PDB entry 6D8F | X-ray diffraction, 2.15 A resolution | chains A and C of the 3 polymer chains in the assembly

[Chain A]
Name: Uncharacterized protein
From: Rhodobacter sphaeroides (strain ATCC 17025 / ATH 2.4.3)
UniProt: A4WYU7 (A4WYU7_RHOS5); residues 2-777 here = UniProt positions 2-777
Amino-acid sequence (791 residues; numbered -13 to 777; the number before each row is that of its first residue; numbers below 1 keep their minus sign (Met-13 is residue -13)):
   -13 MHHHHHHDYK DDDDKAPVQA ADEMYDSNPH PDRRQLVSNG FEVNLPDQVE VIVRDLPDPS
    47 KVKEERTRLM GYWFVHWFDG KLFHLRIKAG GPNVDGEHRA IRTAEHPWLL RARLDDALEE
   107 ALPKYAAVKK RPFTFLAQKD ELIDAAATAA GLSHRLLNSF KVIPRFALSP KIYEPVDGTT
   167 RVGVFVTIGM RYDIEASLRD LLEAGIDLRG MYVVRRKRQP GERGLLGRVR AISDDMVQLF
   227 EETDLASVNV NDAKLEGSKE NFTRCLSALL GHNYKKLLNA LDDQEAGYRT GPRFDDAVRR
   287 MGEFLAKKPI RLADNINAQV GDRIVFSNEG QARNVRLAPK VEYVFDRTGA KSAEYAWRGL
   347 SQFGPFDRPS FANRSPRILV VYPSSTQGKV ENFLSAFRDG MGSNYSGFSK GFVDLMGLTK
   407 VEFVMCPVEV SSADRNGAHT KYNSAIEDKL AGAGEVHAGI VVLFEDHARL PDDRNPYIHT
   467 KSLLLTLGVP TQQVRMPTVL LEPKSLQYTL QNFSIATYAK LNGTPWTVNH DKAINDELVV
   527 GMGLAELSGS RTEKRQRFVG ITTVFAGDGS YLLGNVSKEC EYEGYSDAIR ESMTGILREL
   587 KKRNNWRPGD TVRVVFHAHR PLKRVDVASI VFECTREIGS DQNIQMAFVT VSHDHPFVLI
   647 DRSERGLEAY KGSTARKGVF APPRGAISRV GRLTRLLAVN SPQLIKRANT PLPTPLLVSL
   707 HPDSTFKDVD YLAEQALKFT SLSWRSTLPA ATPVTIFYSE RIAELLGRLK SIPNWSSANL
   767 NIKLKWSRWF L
Unresolved in the structure: -13 to 19
Sequence notes: initiating methionine (-13); expression tag (-12 to 1)
Bound ions: Mg2+: Leu777 (shared with U1(C), A3(C) of chain C)
Curated features (UniProtKB/Swiss-Prot):
  - binding site (Mg(2+)): Leu777
  - mutagenesis: Pro45 to Trp63 (9-fold reduction in plasmid silencing in E.coli, does not bind target DNA, binds guide RNA (gRNA)), Lys49 to Arg52 (4-fold reduction in plasmid silencing), Arg204 to Arg209 (4-fold reduction in plasmid silencing), Tyr463 to Lys467 (10-fold reduction in plasmid silencing, strongly impairs gRNA binding; Does not bind small DNA or RNA in E.coli, increased plasmid transformation in E.coli (plasmid silencing)), Arg481 to Thr484 (9-fold reduction in plasmid silencing, strongly impairs gRNA binding), Lys506 (K506A: 10-fold reduction in plasmid silencing, strongly impairs gRNA binding), Gly529 (G529D: Does not reconstitute DNA cleavage; when associated with R-604-605-D and D-746), Ala604 to His605 (Does not reconstitute DNA cleavage; when associated with D-529 and D-746), Glu746 (E746D: Does not reconstitute DNA cleavage; when associated with D-529 and R-604-605-D), Arg754 (R754A: Increases affinity for 5'-phospho-U gRNA, no change in affinity for 5'-phospho-A or 5'-phospho-C gRNA), Leu777 (10-fold reduction in plasmid silencing, impairs gRNA binding)
Reported in the primary citation:
  - mutagenesis - G529D/A604R/H605D/E746D: unchanged catalytic activity on DNA targets
  - specificity-determining residues: Arg754
  - mutagenesis - R754A (4- to 6-fold): decreased binding to 5'-U-gRNA
  - mutagenesis - Q689A: unchanged binding to tDNA

[Chain C]
Molecule: 18-nt RNA strand
Sequence (18 nucleotides; row label = number of the first residue in the row):
     1 UUACUGCACA GGUGACGA
Bound ions: Mg2+: U1, A3 (shared with Leu777(A) of chain A)

[How chain A and chain C interact]
Pairs across the interface - 80 pairs, chain A then chain C:
  Pro43(A) with A18(C), hydrogen bond to the sugar
  Pro45(A) with G17(C), base contact; A18(C), base contact
  Trp63(A) with G17(C), base contact
  Asp65(A) with G17(C), sugar contact
  Arg151(A) with A8(C), salt bridge to the phosphate; C9(C), salt bridge to the phosphate
  Gly175(A) with A8(C), phosphate contact
  Met176(A) with A8(C), hydrogen bond to the phosphate; C9(C), phosphate contact
  Arg177(A) with C9(C), phosphate contact
  Tyr178(A) with A8(C), phosphate contact; C9(C), hydrogen bond to the phosphate
  Arg204(A) with G11(C), salt bridge to the phosphate
  Arg209(A) with G11(C), phosphate contact; G12(C), salt bridge to the phosphate
  Gly210(A) with G11(C), hydrogen bond to the phosphate
  Leu211(A) with A10(C), phosphate contact; G11(C), hydrogen bond to the phosphate
  Glu242(A) with C9(C), hydrogen bond to the sugar; A10(C), sugar contact
  Gly243(A) with A8(C), hydrogen bond to the sugar; C9(C), sugar contact
  Ser244(A) with A8(C), sugar contact; C9(C), sugar contact
  Lys245(A) with C7(C), hydrogen bond to the sugar; A8(C), sugar contact
  Arg275(A) with C7(C), hydrogen bond to the phosphate; A8(C), salt bridge to the phosphate
  Leu449(A) with U1(C), base contact
  Ala454(A) with U1(C), hydrogen bond to the base
  Asn461(A) with U1(C), base contact
  Tyr463(A) with U1(C), stacking on the base
  Lys467(A) with U1(C), salt bridge to the phosphate
  Thr477(A) with U1(C), phosphate contact
  Gln478(A) with U1(C), hydrogen bond to the phosphate; U2(C), phosphate contact
  Gln479(A) with U1(C), hydrogen bond to the phosphate; U2(C), sugar contact
  Val480(A) with U1(C), phosphate contact; U2(C), phosphate contact
  Arg481(A) with U1(C), hydrogen bond to the sugar; U2(C), salt bridge to the phosphate
  Thr484(A) with U2(C), hydrogen bond to the phosphate
  Thr495(A) with U2(C), hydrogen bond to the base
  Asn498(A) with U2(C), hydrogen bond to the base; A3(C), sugar contact
  Phe499(A) with U2(C), hydrogen bond to the sugar
  Lys506(A) with U1(C), salt bridge to the phosphate
  Arg537(A) with A10(C), hydrogen bond to the sugar
  Arg541(A) with G11(C), base contact; G12(C), sugar contact
  Arg543(A) with U13(C), hydrogen bond to the phosphate; G14(C), salt bridge to the phosphate
  Tyr571(A) with A15(C), phosphate contact
  Arg606(A) with U13(C), hydrogen bond to the base; G14(C), sugar contact
  Pro607(A) with A15(C), sugar contact
  Lys609(A) with A15(C), salt bridge to the phosphate; C16(C), phosphate contact
  Arg610(A) with C16(C), hydrogen bond to the phosphate; G17(C), salt bridge to the phosphate
  Asn686(A) with U5(C), phosphate contact; G6(C), hydrogen bond to the phosphate
  Lys692(A) with C4(C), hydrogen bond to the sugar; U5(C), sugar contact
  Pro697(A) with G6(C), sugar contact
  Arg731(A) with A3(C), salt bridge to the phosphate; C4(C), salt bridge to the phosphate
  Ser732(A) with A3(C), sugar contact; C4(C), sugar contact
  Leu734(A) with C4(C), sugar contact
  Pro735(A) with C4(C), phosphate contact; U5(C), phosphate contact
  Ala736(A) with U5(C), phosphate contact
  Ala737(A) with U5(C), hydrogen bond to the phosphate
  Phe743(A) with C4(C), phosphate contact
  Arg754(A) with U1(C), hydrogen bond to the base
  Leu777(A) with U1(C), phosphate contact; A3(C), phosphate contact
Other interface residues (no listed pair), chain A (60 interface residues in all): Gly66, Val200, Leu487, Tyr494, Tyr568, Leu608, Thr696

[In short]
60 residues of chain A face 18 of chain C across their interface, with 25 hydrogen bonds, 13 salt bridges and
1 aromatic stacking contact. Polar pairs include Ala454(A)-U1(C), Thr495(A)-U2(C) and Asn498(A)-U2(C). The
paper reports that R754A of chain A reduces binding to 5'-U-gRNA; the specificity determinant Arg754(A); 3
substitutions were tested in all.
Here chain A is Uncharacterized protein (Rhodobacter sphaeroides (strain ATCC 17025 / ATH 2.4.3)) and chain C
is an 18-nt RNA strand. Entry 6D8F (RsAgo Ternary Complex with Guide RNA and Target DNA Containing T-T Bulge
Within the Seed Segment) was determined by X-ray diffraction (same publication as 6D8A, 6D8P, 6D92, 6D95, 6D9K
and 6D9L).
